1GNM - chains A and B; structure by X-ray diffraction, 2.30 A resolution.

Chain A (and B):
Molecule: HIV-1 protease
Organism: Human immunodeficiency virus 1
Notes: EC 2.7.7.49; chain B of this document is another copy of the same molecule, construct and numbering; everything in this record applies to it too
Reference sequence: P03368 (POL_HV1PV); residues 1-99 here correspond to UniProt positions 69-167 (UniProt number = residue number + 68)
Sequence (99 residues; numbered 1 to 99; the number before each row is that of its first residue):
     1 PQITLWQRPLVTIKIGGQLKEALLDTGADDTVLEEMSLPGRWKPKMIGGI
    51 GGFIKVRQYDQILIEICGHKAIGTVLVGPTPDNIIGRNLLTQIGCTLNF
Construct notes: engineered mutation Asp-82 (Val150 in P03368)
Small-molecule neighbours: U0E (N-[[1-[N-acetamidyl]-[1-cyclohexylmethyl-2-hydroxy-4-isopropyl]-but-4-yl]-carbonyl]-glutaminyl-arginyl-amide): Arg-8, Leu-23, Asp-25, Gly-27, Ala-28, Asp-29, Asp-30, Val-32, Ile-47, Gly-48, Gly-49, Ile-50, Phe-53, Leu-76, Thr-80, Pro-81, Asp-82, Ile-84

How chain A and chain B interact:
Residue-residue contacts - 93 pairs, chain A then chain B:
  Pro-1(A) with Leu-97(B); Asn-98(B); Phe-99(B), hydrogen bond (backbone-backbone)
  Gln-2(A) with Thr-96(B); Leu-97(B); Asn-98(B)
  Ile-3(A) with Thr-96(B); Leu-97(B), hydrogen bond (backbone-backbone)
  Thr-4(A) with Thr-96(B)
  Leu-5(A) with Arg-87(B), hydrogen bond (backbone-side chain); Leu-90(B), hydrophobic; Thr-91(B); Cys-95(B)
  Trp-6(A) with Arg-87(B), hydrogen bond (backbone-side chain); Thr-91(B)
  Gln-7(A) with Arg-87(B)
  Arg-8(A) with Asp-29(B), salt bridge; Arg-87(B)
  Pro-9(A) with Thr-26(B)
  Leu-24(A) with Thr-26(B), hydrogen bond (backbone-side chain); Leu-97(B), hydrophobic
  Asp-25(A) with Asp-25(B); Thr-26(B); Gly-27(B), hydrogen bond (side chain-backbone)
  Thr-26(A) with Leu-5(B); Pro-9(B); Leu-24(B), hydrogen bond (side chain-backbone); Asp-25(B); Thr-26(B), hydrogen bond (backbone-side chain)
  Gly-27(A) with Leu-23(B); Asp-25(B), hydrogen bond (backbone-side chain)
  Asp-29(A) with Arg-8(B), salt bridge
  Gly-49(A) with Ile-50(B); Pro-81(B)
  Ile-50(A) with Val-32(B), hydrophobic; Gly-49(B); Ile-50(B), hydrogen bond (backbone-backbone); Ile-54(B); Thr-80(B); Pro-81(B); Ile-84(B), hydrophobic
  Gly-51(A) with Ile-50(B), hydrogen bond (backbone-backbone); Gly-51(B); Gly-52(B)
  Gly-52(A) with Ile-50(B); Gly-51(B)
  Phe-53(A) with Gly-51(B)
  Cys-67(A) with Phe-99(B), hydrophobic
  His-69(A) with Phe-99(B)
  Thr-80(A) with Ile-50(B)
  Pro-81(A) with Gly-49(B); Ile-50(B)
  Ile-84(A) with Ile-50(B), hydrophobic
  Arg-87(A) with Leu-5(B), hydrogen bond (side chain-backbone); Trp-6(B); Gln-7(B); Arg-8(B); Pro-9(B)
  Leu-90(A) with Leu-5(B), hydrophobic
  Thr-91(A) with Leu-5(B); Trp-6(B)
  Ile-93(A) with Phe-99(B)
  Gly-94(A) with Asn-98(B)
  Cys-95(A) with Leu-5(B); Leu-97(B), hydrophobic; Asn-98(B); Phe-99(B), hydrophobic
  Thr-96(A) with Gln-2(B); Ile-3(B); Thr-4(B); Thr-96(B); Leu-97(B); Asn-98(B), hydrogen bond (backbone-backbone)
  Leu-97(A) with Pro-1(B); Gln-2(B); Ile-3(B), hydrogen bond (backbone-backbone); Pro-9(B), hydrophobic; Leu-24(B), hydrophobic; Thr-26(B); Cys-95(B), hydrophobic; Thr-96(B); Leu-97(B), hydrophobic
  Asn-98(A) with Pro-1(B); Gln-2(B); Cys-95(B); Thr-96(B), hydrogen bond (backbone-backbone); Asn-98(B), hydrogen bond
  Phe-99(A) with Pro-1(B), hydrogen bond (backbone-backbone); Ile-3(B), hydrophobic; Cys-67(B), hydrophobic; His-69(B); Ile-93(B); Cys-95(B), hydrophobic
Also at the interface, not in a pair above, chain A (37 interface residues in all): Leu-23, Gly-48, Ile-54
Also at the interface, not in a pair above, chain B (39 interface residues in all): Gly-48, Phe-53, Pro-79, Gly-94

Overview:
37 residues of chain A and 39 residues of chain B are in contact, with 17 hydrogen bonds and 2 salt bridges.
Polar contacts include Arg-8(A)/Asp-29(B), Leu-5(A)/Arg-87(B) and Trp-6(A)/Arg-87(B). Ligands of chain A:
compound U0E.
Both chains are HIV-1 protease (Human immunodeficiency virus 1). Entry 1GNM (HIV-1 protease mutant with val 82
replaced by asp (V82D) complexed with U89360E (inhibitor)) was determined by X-ray diffraction (same
publication as 1GNN and 1GNO).
